PDB entry 2NLL | X-ray diffraction, 1.90 A resolution | chains C and B of the 4 polymer chains in the assembly

[Chain C]
Molecule: 18-nt DNA strand
Sequence (18 nucleotides; row label = number of the first residue in the row):
   502 CAGGTCATTX CAGGTCAG
Modified positions: 5IU (5-iodo-2'-deoxyuridine-5'-monophosphate) at position 511

[Chain B]
Molecule: Protein (thyroid hormone receptor)
From: Homo sapiens
UniProtKB: P10828 (THB1_HUMAN); residues 300-402 here correspond to UniProt positions 104-206 (UniProt number = residue number - 196)
Sequence (103 residues; each row starts with the number of its first residue):
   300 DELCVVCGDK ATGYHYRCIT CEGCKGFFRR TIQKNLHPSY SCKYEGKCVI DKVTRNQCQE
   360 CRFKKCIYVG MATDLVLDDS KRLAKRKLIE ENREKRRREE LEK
Construct notes: conflict Glu-401 (Gln205 in P10828)
Bound ions: Zn2+ site 1: Cys-303, Cys-306, Cys-320, Cys-323; Zn2+ site 2: Cys-341, Cys-347, Cys-357, Cys-360

[Chain C / chain B interface]
Residue-residue contacts (19):
  DC512(C) / Tyr-313(B)  phosphate contact
  DA513(C) / His-314(B)  phosphate contact
  DA513(C) / Tyr-315(B)  hydrogen bond to the phosphate
  DA513(C) / Leu-374(B)  sugar contact
  DA513(C) / Lys-384(B)  hydrogen bond to the base
  DG514(C) / Tyr-315(B)  hydrogen bond to the phosphate
  DG514(C) / Lys-324(B)  hydrogen bond to the base
  DG514(C) / Arg-328(B)  phosphate contact
  DG514(C) / Gln-332(B)  sugar contact
  DG514(C) / Val-375(B)  phosphate contact
  DG514(C) / Leu-376(B)  hydrogen bond to the phosphate
  DG514(C) / Arg-381(B)  phosphate contact
  DG514(C) / Lys-384(B)  hydrogen bond to the sugar
  DG515(C) / Arg-328(B)  hydrogen bond to the base
  DG515(C) / Gln-332(B)  hydrogen bond to the phosphate
  DG515(C) / Arg-381(B)  salt bridge to the phosphate
  DG515(C) / Arg-385(B)  salt bridge to the phosphate
  DT516(C) / Arg-328(B)  hydrogen bond to the base
  DT516(C) / Arg-385(B)  salt bridge to the phosphate

[In short]
Chain C and chain B form an interface of 5 and 12 residues respectively, with 9 hydrogen bonds and 3 salt
bridges. Among the polar pairs are DA513(C)/Lys-384(B), DG514(C)/Lys-324(B) and DG515(C)/Arg-328(B).
Cys-303(B), Cys-306(B), Cys-320(B) and Cys-323(B) form the Zn2+ site 1.
Chain C is an 18-nt DNA strand and chain B is Protein (thyroid hormone receptor) (Homo sapiens); the
structure, Retinoid X receptor-thyroid hormone receptor DNA-binding domain heterodimer bound to thyroid
response element DNA, was determined by X-ray diffraction.
